Entry 2WZY (X-ray diffraction, 2.51 A resolution); this record covers chains H and I of the 5 polymer chains in the assembly.

[Chain H (and I)]
Molecule: Soluble acetylcholine receptor
Source organism: Aplysia californica
Notes: chain I of this document is another copy of the same molecule, construct and numbering; everything in this record applies to it too
Reference sequence: Q8WSF8 (Q8WSF8_APLCA); residues 1-219 here correspond to UniProt positions 18-236 (UniProt number = residue number + 17)
Amino-acid sequence (228 residues; each row starts with the number of its first residue; numbers below 1 keep their minus sign (Asp-8 is residue -8)):
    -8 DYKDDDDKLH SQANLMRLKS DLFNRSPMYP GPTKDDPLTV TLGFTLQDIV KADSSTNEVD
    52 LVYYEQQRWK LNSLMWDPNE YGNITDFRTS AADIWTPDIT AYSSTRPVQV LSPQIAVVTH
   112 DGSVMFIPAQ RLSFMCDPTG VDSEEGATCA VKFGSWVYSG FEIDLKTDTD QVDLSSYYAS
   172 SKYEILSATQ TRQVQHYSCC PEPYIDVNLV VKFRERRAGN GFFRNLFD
Disordered / not traced: -8 to -3, 209-219 (chain I: -8 to -1, 209-219)
Cystine bridges: Cys127-Cys140, Cys190-Cys191
Small-molecule neighbours:
  - 13-desmethyl spirolide c (SQX), molecule 1: Gln38, Tyr55, Arg79, Val108, Met116, Ile118, Ser167
  - 13-desmethyl spirolide c (SQX), molecule 2: Tyr93, Lys143, Ser146, Trp147, Val148, Tyr188, Cys190, Cys191, Glu193, Tyr195
From the paper describing this entry:
  - binding site for 13-desmethyl spirolide c: Tyr55, Tyr93, Val108, Lys143, Trp147, Ser167, Tyr188, Cys190, Cys191, Tyr195

[How chain H and chain I interact]
Pairs across the interface (55; chain H residue first):
  Lys-1(H) with Asp27(I), salt bridge; Asn63(I)
  Gln3(H) with Tyr20(I); Pro21(I); Asp27(I)
  Leu6(H) with Pro21(I), hydrophobic; Thr24(I)
  Met7(H) with Pro18(I), hydrophobic; Met19(I); Pro21(I)
  Gln38(H) with Tyr93(I), hydrogen bond (side chain-backbone); Ser94(I); Met126(I)
  Asp39(H) with Met126(I)
  Val41(H) with Thr47(I); Glu49(I)
  Val53(H) with Ser95(I); Thr96(I); Met126(I), hydrophobic
  Tyr55(H) with Tyr93(I), hydrogen bond (side chain-backbone); Trp147(I), hydrophobic
  Gly73(H) with Asp26(I)
  Asp77(H) with Lys25(I)
  Arg79(H) with Val148(I), hydrogen bond (side chain-backbone); Tyr149(I); Glu153(I), salt bridge
  Gln100(H) with Arg97(I), hydrogen bond; Pro98(I)
  Val101(H) with Pro98(I)
  Leu102(H) with Thr91(I); Ser95(I); Arg97(I); Pro98(I)
  Ser103(H) with Trp147(I)
  Pro104(H) with Asp89(I); Thr91(I); Trp147(I)
  Ile106(H) with Asp89(I); Val148(I)
  Ile118(H) with Trp147(I), hydrogen bond (backbone-side chain)
  Ala120(H) with Trp147(I), hydrophobic
  Arg122(H) with Glu49(I), salt bridge; Thr96(I), hydrogen bond (side chain-backbone); Arg97(I)
  Tyr169(H) with Met126(I), hydrophobic; Cys127(I), hydrogen bond (side chain-backbone); Asp128(I), hydrogen bond (side chain-backbone)
  Ser171(H) with Asn48(I), hydrogen bond (backbone-side chain); Asp128(I)
  Ser172(H) with Asn48(I)
  Lys173(H) with Ser45(I), hydrogen bond (side chain-backbone); Ser46(I); Thr47(I); Asn48(I)
  Arg207(H) with Asp128(I), salt bridge
Other interface residues (no listed pair), chain H (29 interface residues in all): Ser2, Lys42, Val108
Other interface residues (no listed pair), chain I (30 interface residues in all): Gly22

[Summary]
Chain H and chain I form an interface of 29 and 30 residues respectively, with 10 hydrogen bonds and 4 salt
bridges. Among the polar pairs are Lys-1(H)-Asp27(I), Arg79(H)-Glu153(I) and Arg122(H)-Glu49(I). Ligands of
chain H: 13-desmethyl spirolide c. The paper reports a binding site for 13-desmethyl spirolide c at Tyr55(H),
Tyr93(H) and Val108(H) among others.
Chain H and chain I are both Soluble acetylcholine receptor (Aplysia californica); the structure, Crystal
structure of A-AChBP in complex with 13-desmethyl spirolide C, was determined by X-ray diffraction (same
publication as 2X00).
